Entry 6QSR (X-ray diffraction, 1.85 A resolution); this record covers chains A and B.

# Chain A
Molecule: AMP-dependent synthetase and ligase
From: Xenorhabdus doucetiae
Reference sequence: A0A068QWX2 (A0A068QWX2_9GAMM); residue numbers follow UniProt; this construct covers 1-119
Sequence (119 residues; each row starts with the number of its first residue):
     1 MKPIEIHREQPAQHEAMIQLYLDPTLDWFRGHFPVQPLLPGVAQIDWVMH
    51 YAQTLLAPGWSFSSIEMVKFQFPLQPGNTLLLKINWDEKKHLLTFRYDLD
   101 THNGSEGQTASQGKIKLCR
Disordered / not traced: 101-107

# Chain B
Molecule: Beta-hydroxyacyl-(Acyl-carrier-protein) dehydratase FabA/FabZ
From: Xenorhabdus doucetiae
Notes: EC 4.2.1.-
Reference sequence: A0A068QW34 (A0A068QW34_9GAMM); residue numbers follow UniProt; this construct covers 2-165
Sequence (180 residues; row label = number of the first residue in the row; numbers below 1 keep their minus sign (Met-14 is residue -14)):
   -14 MWSHPQFEKENLYFQGPDYLPVDRYLPVDRYLPHEAPMVLLEQVINVSDN
    36 HVHCQVTVSRDGVLSPFLNQDGHLPGWFAIEMMAQAIGVWSGWHRKERKE
    86 ADSALGMLLGGRAVRCQVPAFTQGSVLDIQMNLLLQDEKFGSFEGEISCY
   136 GTVLVTGRLNTYQPNKTELIQLINKQDGVA
Disordered / not traced: -14 to 8, 161-165
Differences from the reference sequence: initiating methionine (-14); expression tag (-13 to 1)
Ion coordination: Na+: Asp14, Leu17, His19

# Interface between chain A and chain B
Contacting residue pairs (66; chain A residue first):
  Met1(A) - Phe52(B)  hydrophobic
  Trp28(A) - Met23(B)
  Trp28(A) - Phe52(B)  hydrophobic
  Trp28(A) - Phe63(B)  hydrophobic
  Arg30(A) - Glu20(B)
  Arg30(A) - Pro22(B)
  Arg30(A) - Met23(B)
  Gly31(A) - His19(B)
  Gly31(A) - Glu20(B)  hydrogen bond (backbone-backbone)
  His32(A) - His19(B)
  His32(A) - Met23(B)
  Phe33(A) - Pro18(B)  hydrophobic
  Phe33(A) - His19(B)
  Phe33(A) - Ala89(B)
  Phe33(A) - Leu90(B)  hydrophobic
  Phe33(A) - Gly91(B)
  Pro34(A) - Pro18(B)
  Pro34(A) - Glu20(B)
  Val35(A) - Ala89(B)
  Val35(A) - Leu90(B)  hydrophobic
  Val35(A) - Lys151(B)  hydrogen bond (backbone-side chain)
  Gln36(A) - Leu90(B)
  Gln36(A) - Lys151(B)  hydrogen bond
  Gln36(A) - Leu154(B)
  Leu38(A) - Leu90(B)  hydrophobic
  Leu38(A) - Met92(B)  hydrophobic
  Leu38(A) - Leu154(B)  hydrophobic
  Pro40(A) - Met23(B)  hydrophobic
  Val42(A) - Trp62(B)
  Val42(A) - Phe63(B)  hydrophobic
  Val42(A) - Ile65(B)  hydrophobic
  Val42(A) - Glu66(B)
  Ile45(A) - Trp62(B)  hydrophobic
  Ile45(A) - Ile65(B)  hydrophobic
  Asp46(A) - Trp62(B)  hydrogen bond
  Asp46(A) - Phe63(B)
  Met49(A) - Trp62(B)  hydrophobic
  Ser61(A) - Pro104(B)
  Phe62(A) - Gly61(B)
  Phe62(A) - Trp62(B)
  Phe62(A) - Cys101(B)  hydrophobic
  Phe62(A) - Pro104(B)
  Ser63(A) - Arg100(B)
  Ser63(A) - Cys101(B)  hydrogen bond (backbone-backbone)
  Ser64(A) - Val99(B)
  Ser64(A) - Arg100(B)
  Ile65(A) - Ile65(B)  hydrophobic
  Ile65(A) - Ala98(B)  hydrogen bond (backbone-backbone)
  Ile65(A) - Val99(B)  hydrogen bond (backbone-backbone)
  Glu66(A) - Arg97(B)
  Glu66(A) - Ala98(B)  hydrogen bond (backbone-backbone)
  Glu66(A) - Arg100(B)  salt bridge
  Met67(A) - Gly96(B)
  Met67(A) - Arg97(B)
  Val68(A) - Gly95(B)
  Val68(A) - Gly96(B)  hydrogen bond (backbone-backbone)
  Lys69(A) - Leu94(B)
  Phe70(A) - Leu93(B)
  Phe70(A) - Leu94(B)  hydrogen bond (backbone-backbone)
  Phe72(A) - Leu157(B)
  Phe72(A) - Ile158(B)
  Pro73(A) - Met92(B)  hydrophobic
  Pro73(A) - Leu154(B)  hydrophobic
  Pro73(A) - Leu157(B)
  Pro73(A) - Ile158(B)  hydrophobic
  Gln75(A) - Ile158(B)
Interface residues without a listed pair, chain A (30 interface residues in all): Gly41, Gln53
Interface residues without a listed pair, chain B (32 interface residues in all): Ala21, Pro51, Val103

# In short
The interface between chain A and chain B involves 30 residues on one side and 32 on the other; the contacts
include 10 hydrogen bonds and 1 salt bridge. Polar pairs include Glu66(A)-Arg100(B), Val35(A)-Lys151(B) and
Gln36(A)-Lys151(B).
Chain A is AMP-dependent synthetase and ligase and chain B is Beta-hydroxyacyl-(Acyl-carrier-protein)
dehydratase FabA/FabZ, both from Xenorhabdus doucetiae; the structure, The Dehydratase Heterocomplex ApeI:P
from Xenorhabdus doucetiae, was determined by X-ray diffraction (same publication as 6QSP).
